Entry 3EPO (X-ray diffraction, 2.10 A resolution); this record covers chains A and B.

# Chain A (and B)
Protein: Thiamine biosynthesis protein thiC
Organism: Caulobacter crescentus
Notes: chain B of this document is another copy of the same molecule, construct and numbering; everything in this record applies to it too
UniProt: Q9A6Q5 (THIC_CAUCR); numbering as in UniProt (aligned over 1-612)
Chain sequence (612 residues; row label = number of the first residue in the row):
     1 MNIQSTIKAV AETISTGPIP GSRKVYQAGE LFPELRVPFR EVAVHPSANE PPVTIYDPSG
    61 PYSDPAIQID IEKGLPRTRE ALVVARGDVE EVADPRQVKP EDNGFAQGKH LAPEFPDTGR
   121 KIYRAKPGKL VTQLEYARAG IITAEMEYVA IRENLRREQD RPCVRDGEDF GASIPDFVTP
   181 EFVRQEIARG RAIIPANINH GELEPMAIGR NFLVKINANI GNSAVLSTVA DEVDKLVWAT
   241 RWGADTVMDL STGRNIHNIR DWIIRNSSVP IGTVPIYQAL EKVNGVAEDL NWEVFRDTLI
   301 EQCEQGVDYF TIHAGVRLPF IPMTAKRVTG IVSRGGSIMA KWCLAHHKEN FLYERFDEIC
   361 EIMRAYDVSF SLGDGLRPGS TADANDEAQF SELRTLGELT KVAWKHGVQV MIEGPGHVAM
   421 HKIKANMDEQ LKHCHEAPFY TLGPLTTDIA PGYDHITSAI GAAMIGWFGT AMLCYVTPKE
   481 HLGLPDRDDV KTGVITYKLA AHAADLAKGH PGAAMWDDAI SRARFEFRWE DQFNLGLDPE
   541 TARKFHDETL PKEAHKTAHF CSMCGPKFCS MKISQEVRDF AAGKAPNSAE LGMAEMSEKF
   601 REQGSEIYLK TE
Disordered / not traced: 1-4, 99-112, 223-227, 547-612 (chain B: 1-3, 101-112, 117-118, 223-227, 549-612)
Small-molecule neighbours: HMP-P (MP5; (4-amino-2-methylpyrimidin-5-yl)methyl dihydrogen phosphate): Asn219, Leu250, Val274, Tyr277, Thr311, His313, Ser333, Arg334, Gly335, Gly336, Asp374, Arg377, Glu413, Tyr440, Leu442, Cys474
Curated features (UniProtKB/Swiss-Prot):
  - binding site (substrate): Asn219, Met248, Tyr277, His313, Ser333 to Gly335, Asp374 to Arg377, Glu413, Tyr440
  - binding site (Zn(2+)): His417, His481
  - binding site ([4Fe-4S] cluster): Cys561, Cys564, Cys569
  - mutagenesis: His417 (H417A: 5-fold reduction in catalytic activity), His481 (H481A: 5-fold reduction in catalytic activity)
From the paper describing this entry:
  - binding site for HMP-P: Leu250, Val274, Tyr277, His313, Ser333, Gly335, Arg377, Tyr440

# How chain A and chain B interact
Residue-residue contacts - 112 pairs, chain A then chain B:
  Asp166(A) with His421(B), salt bridge; Lys422(B), salt bridge
  Gly167(A) with His421(B)
  Val328(A) with Ser521(B); Arg522(B); Phe525(B)
  Thr329(A) with Ser521(B); Phe525(B)
  Gly330(A) with Phe525(B)
  Ser380(A) with Ser521(B)
  Thr381(A) with Asp517(B)
  Ala382(A) with Asp518(B)
  Met420(A) with Ala463(B); Trp467(B); Ala503(B); Ala504(B), hydrophobic; Ala507(B), hydrophobic
  His421(A) with Asp166(B), salt bridge; Gly167(B); Trp467(B); Ala507(B)
  Lys422(A) with Asp166(B), salt bridge
  Thr446(A) with Ala503(B); Leu506(B)
  Thr447(A) with His502(B); Asp517(B), hydrogen bond
  Asp448(A) with Asp517(B), hydrogen bond (backbone-side chain); Ile520(B); Ser521(B), hydrogen bond; Arg524(B)
  Ile449(A) with His502(B); Trp516(B), hydrophobic; Asp517(B); Gly536(B); Leu537(B), hydrogen bond (backbone-backbone)
  Ala450(A) with Leu499(B), hydrophobic
  Pro451(A) with Arg524(B); Gln532(B); Gly536(B); Ala542(B)
  Gly452(A) with Phe545(B)
  Tyr453(A) with Ile495(B), hydrophobic; Leu499(B), hydrophobic; Asp538(B), hydrogen bond
  Ile456(A) with Ala459(B), hydrophobic; Thr496(B)
  Thr457(A) with Leu499(B)
  Ile460(A) with Ala463(B), hydrophobic
  Ala463(A) with Met420(B); Ile460(B), hydrophobic
  Met464(A) with Met464(B), hydrophobic; Trp467(B), hydrophobic
  Trp467(A) with Met420(B), hydrophobic; His421(B); Met464(B), hydrophobic
  Pro478(A) with Phe545(B)
  Lys479(A) with Phe545(B)
  His481(A) with Arg524(B); Trp529(B)
  Leu482(A) with Phe533(B), hydrophobic; Ala542(B); Phe545(B); His546(B), hydrogen bond (backbone-side chain); Asp547(B), hydrogen bond (backbone-backbone)
  Ile495(A) with Tyr453(B)
  Thr496(A) with Ile456(B)
  Leu499(A) with Ala450(B), hydrophobic; Tyr453(B), hydrophobic; Thr457(B); Ile460(B), hydrophobic
  His502(A) with Thr447(B), hydrogen bond; Ile449(B)
  Ala503(A) with Met420(B); Thr446(B)
  Ala504(A) with Met420(B), hydrophobic
  Leu506(A) with Thr446(B)
  Ala507(A) with Met420(B), hydrophobic; His421(B)
  Trp516(A) with Ile449(B), hydrophobic
  Asp517(A) with Thr381(B); Thr447(B), hydrogen bond; Asp448(B), hydrogen bond (side chain-backbone); Ile449(B)
  Asp518(A) with Ala382(B)
  Ile520(A) with Asp448(B); Pro451(B), hydrophobic
  Ser521(A) with Val328(B); Thr329(B); Ser380(B); Asp448(B), hydrogen bond
  Arg522(A) with Val328(B)
  Arg524(A) with Asp448(B); Pro451(B)
  Phe525(A) with Val328(B); Thr329(B); Gly330(B)
  Trp529(A) with His481(B)
  Gln532(A) with His481(B); Leu482(B)
  Phe533(A) with Leu482(B), hydrophobic
  Gly536(A) with Ile449(B); Pro451(B)
  Leu537(A) with Ile449(B), hydrogen bond (backbone-backbone)
  Asp538(A) with Tyr453(B), hydrogen bond
  Thr541(A) with Tyr453(B)
  Ala542(A) with Leu482(B)
  Phe545(A) with Gly452(B); Pro478(B); Lys479(B); Leu482(B); Gly483(B)
  His546(A) with Leu482(B)
Also at the interface, not in a pair above, chain A (62 interface residues in all): Glu168, His417, Ala419, His455, Ala459, Gly483, Leu535
Also at the interface, not in a pair above, chain B (63 interface residues in all): Glu168, His417, Ala419, His455, Leu535, Thr541

# Summary
The interface between chain A and chain B involves 62 residues on one side and 63 on the other, with 13
hydrogen bonds and 4 salt bridges. Polar pairs include Asp166(A)-His421(B), Asp166(A)-Lys422(B) and
Thr447(A)-Asp517(B). Bound to chain A: HMP-P. The paper reports a binding site for HMP-P at Leu250(A),
Val274(A) and Tyr277(A) among others.
Chain A and chain B are both Thiamine biosynthesis protein thiC (Caulobacter crescentus); the structure,
Crystal structure of Caulobacter crescentus ThiC complexed with HMP-P, was determined by X-ray diffraction,
deposited together with 3EPM and 3EPN.
